7SV7 - chains A and B; structure by electron microscopy, 3.80 A resolution.

== Chain A ==
Name: Cystic fibrosis transmembrane conductance regulator
Organism: Homo sapiens
Notes: EC 5.6.1.6
UniProtKB: P13569 (CFTR_HUMAN); residues 1-1480 here = UniProt positions 1-1480
Sequence (1480 residues; each row starts with the number of its first residue):
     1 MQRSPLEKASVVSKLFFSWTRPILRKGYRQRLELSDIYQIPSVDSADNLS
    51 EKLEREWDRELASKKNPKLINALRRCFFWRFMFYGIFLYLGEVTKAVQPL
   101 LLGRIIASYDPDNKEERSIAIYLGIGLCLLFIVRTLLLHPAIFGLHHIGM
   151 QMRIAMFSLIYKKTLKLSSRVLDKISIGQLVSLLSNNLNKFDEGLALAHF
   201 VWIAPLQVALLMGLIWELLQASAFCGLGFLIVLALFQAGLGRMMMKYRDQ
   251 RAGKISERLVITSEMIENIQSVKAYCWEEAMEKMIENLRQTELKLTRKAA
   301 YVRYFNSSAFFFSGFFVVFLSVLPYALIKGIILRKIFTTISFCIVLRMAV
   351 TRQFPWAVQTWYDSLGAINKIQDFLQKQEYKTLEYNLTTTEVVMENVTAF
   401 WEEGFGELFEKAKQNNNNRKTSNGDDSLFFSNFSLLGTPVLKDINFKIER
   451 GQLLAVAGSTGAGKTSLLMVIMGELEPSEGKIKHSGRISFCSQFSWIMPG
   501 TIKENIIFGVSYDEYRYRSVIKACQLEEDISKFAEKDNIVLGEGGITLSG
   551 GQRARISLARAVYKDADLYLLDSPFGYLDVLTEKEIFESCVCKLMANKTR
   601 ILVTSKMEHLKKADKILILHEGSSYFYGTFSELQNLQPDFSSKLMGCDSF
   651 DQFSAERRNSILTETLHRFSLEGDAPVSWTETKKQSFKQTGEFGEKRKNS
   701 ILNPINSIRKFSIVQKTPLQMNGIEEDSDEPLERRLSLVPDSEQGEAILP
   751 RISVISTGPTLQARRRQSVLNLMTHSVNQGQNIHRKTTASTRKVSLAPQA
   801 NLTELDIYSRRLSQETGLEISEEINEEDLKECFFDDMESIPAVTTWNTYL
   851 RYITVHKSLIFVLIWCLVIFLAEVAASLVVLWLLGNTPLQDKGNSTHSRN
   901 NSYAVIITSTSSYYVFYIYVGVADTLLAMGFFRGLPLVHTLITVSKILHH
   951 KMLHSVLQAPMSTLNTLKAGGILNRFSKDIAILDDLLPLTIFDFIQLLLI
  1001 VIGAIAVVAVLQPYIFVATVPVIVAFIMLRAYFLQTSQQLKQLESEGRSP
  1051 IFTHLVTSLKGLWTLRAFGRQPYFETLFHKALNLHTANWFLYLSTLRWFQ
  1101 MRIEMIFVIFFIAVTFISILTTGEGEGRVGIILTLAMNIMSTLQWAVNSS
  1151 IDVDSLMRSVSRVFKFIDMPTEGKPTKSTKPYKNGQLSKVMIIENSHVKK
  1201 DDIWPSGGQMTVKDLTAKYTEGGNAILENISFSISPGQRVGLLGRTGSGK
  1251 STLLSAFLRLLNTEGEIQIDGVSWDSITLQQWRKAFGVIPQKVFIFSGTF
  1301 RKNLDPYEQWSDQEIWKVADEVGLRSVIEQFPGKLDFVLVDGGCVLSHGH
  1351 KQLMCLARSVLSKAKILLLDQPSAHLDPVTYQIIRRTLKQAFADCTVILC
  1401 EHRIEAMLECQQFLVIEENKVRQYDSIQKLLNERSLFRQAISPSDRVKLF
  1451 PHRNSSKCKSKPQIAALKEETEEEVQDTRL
Unresolved in the structure: 410-436, 637-845, 889-901, 1174-1202, 1452-1480
Construct notes: engineered mutation Gln1371 (Glu in P13569)
Ion coordination: Mg2+ site 1: Thr465, Gln493 (together with ATP); Mg2+ site 2: Ser1251, Gln1291 (together with ATP)
Ligand contacts:
  - ATP (adenosine-5'-triphosphate), molecule 1: Trp401, Val440, Ser459, Thr460, Gly461, Gly463, Lys464, Thr465, Ser466, Gln493, Gln1330, Phe1331, Cys1344, Val1345, Leu1346, Ser1347, His1348, Gly1349, His1350
  - ATP, molecule 2: Phe533, Ile546, Thr547, Leu548, Ser549, Gly550, Gly551, Gln552, Tyr577, Asn965, Tyr1219, Ile1226, Arg1245, Thr1246, Gly1247, Ser1248, Gly1249, Lys1250, Ser1251, Thr1252, Gln1291, His1402
  - Tezacaftor (CV6): Ile70, Asn71, Leu73, Arg74, Phe77, Phe78, Phe81, Met152, Leu195, Ala198, Thr360, Trp361, Ser364, Leu365, Ile368
  - heptadecane (PJ8): Cys225, Leu320, Leu323, Leu327
Reported in the primary citation:
  - binding site for Tezacaftor: Arg74
  - conformationally variable residues (side-chain flip): Arg74
  - mutagenesis - R74A, R74A/F508DEL, L195W/F508DEL, A198Y/F508DEL, S364F/F508DEL: decreased expression in response to Tezacaftor
  - mutagenesis - R74A (0.41 +/- 0.10 uM): decreased binding to Tezacaftor
  - mutagenesis - K68I (0.12 +/- 0.05 uM), N71A (0.13 +/- 0.03 uM): unchanged binding to Tezacaftor

== Chain B ==
Name: Cystic fibrosis transmembrane conductance regulator
Organism: Homo sapiens
Notes: fragment: unstructured R-domain of CFTR
Sequence (17 residues; each row starts with the number of its first residue; X marks 17 residues of unknown identity (built as UNK)):
     1 XXXXXXXXXXXXXXXXX

== Interface between chain A and chain B ==
Chain A side of the interface, 11 residues: Met1, Leu34, Asp47, Leu1043, Glu1046, Pro1050, Thr1076, His1079, Lys1080, Asn1083, Leu1084

== Overview ==
No residue of chain A is in contact with chain B. Chain A binds ATP, heptadecane and Tezacaftor. The paper
reports a binding site for Tezacaftor at Arg74(A); R74A, R74A/F508DEL and L195W/F508DEL of chain A, among
others, reduce expression in response to Tezacaftor; 7 substitutions were tested in all.
Chain A is Cystic fibrosis transmembrane conductance regulator and chain B is Cystic fibrosis transmembrane
conductance regulator, both from Homo sapiens; the structure, The complex of phosphorylated human cystic
fibrosis transmembrane conductance regulator (CFTR) with ATP/Mg and Tezacaftor (VX-661), was determined by
electron microscopy together with 7SVD and 7SVR from the same study.
